Entry 8HJV (electron microscopy, 3.10 A resolution); this record covers chains M and Z of the 35 polymer chains in the assembly.

# Chain M
Protein: Reaction center protein M chain
Source organism: Roseiflexus castenholzii DSM 13941
Reference sequence: A7NQE8 (A7NQE8_ROSCS); residue numbers follow UniProt; this construct covers 335-641
Chain sequence (307 residues; each row starts with the number of its first residue):
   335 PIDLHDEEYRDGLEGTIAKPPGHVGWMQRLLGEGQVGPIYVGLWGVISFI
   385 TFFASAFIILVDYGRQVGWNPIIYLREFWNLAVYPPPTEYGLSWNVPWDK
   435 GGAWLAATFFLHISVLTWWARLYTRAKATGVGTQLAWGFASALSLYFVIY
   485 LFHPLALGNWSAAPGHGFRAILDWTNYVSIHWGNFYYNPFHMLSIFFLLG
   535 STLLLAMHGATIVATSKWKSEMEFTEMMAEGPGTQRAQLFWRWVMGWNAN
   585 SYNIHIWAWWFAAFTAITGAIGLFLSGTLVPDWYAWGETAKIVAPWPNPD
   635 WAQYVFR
Unresolved in the structure: 641
Metal / ion sites: Fe ion: H542, E557, H589 (shared with 1 residue of chain L)
Ligand contacts:
  - bacteriochlorophyll a (BCL), molecule 1: F386, L445, V449, F473, A476, L479, Y480, W508, T509, N510, V512, S513, F519, Y520, H525, S528, I529, L532, G603, G606, L607
  - bacteriochlorophyll a (BCL), molecule 2: Y520, M526, I529, F530, L533, G534, L537
  - bacteriopheophytin a (BPH), molecule 1: S382, F383, F386, S448, V449, W452, L456, L469, G472, F473, A476, A596, A600
  - bacteriopheophytin a (BPH), molecule 2: F386, L445, Y480, I483, Y484, P498, F502, I505, L506, W508, T509
  - bacteriopheophytin a (BPH), molecule 3: L533, T536, L537, M541, W575, M579
  - Menaquinone 11 (MQE; 2-methyl-3-[(2E,6E,10E,14E,18E,22E,26E,30E,34E,38E)-3,7,11,15,19,23,27,31,35,39,43-undecamethyltetratetraconta-2,6,10,1 4,18,22,26,30,34,38,42-undecaen-1-yl]naphthalene-1,4-dione), molecule 1: A390, I393, L394, Y397, F412, H500, G501, F502, I505
  - Menaquinone 11 (MQE), molecule 2: L538, M541, H542, T545, I546, T568, A571, Q572, W575, M579, W581, N582, A583, N584, S585, I588, W591

# Chain Z
Protein: Subunit Z
Source organism: Roseiflexus castenholzii DSM 13941
Chain sequence (63 residues; row label = number of the first residue in the row):
     1 MDFLILLQAEPSPWPVWSGYALCFVPLAAVILGFIIAARFTDKQATSAYL
    51 RLDPAKANEPEQG
Unresolved in the structure: 1-11, 59-63

# How chain M and chain Z interact
Residue-residue contacts - 43 pairs, chain M then chain Z:
  P523(M) - L22(Z)
  F524(M) - L22(Z)  hydrophobic
  L527(M) - P26(Z)  hydrophobic
  L527(M) - V30(Z)  hydrophobic
  F530(M) - V30(Z)  hydrophobic
  W552(M) - N58(Z)  hydrogen bond
  M562(M) - L50(Z)
  E564(M) - Y49(Z)  hydrogen bond
  E564(M) - L50(Z)
  E564(M) - R51(Z)  salt bridge
  E564(M) - L52(Z)  hydrogen bond (backbone-backbone)
  G565(M) - L52(Z)
  P566(M) - A57(Z)
  P566(M) - N58(Z)
  Q569(M) - R51(Z)
  Q569(M) - L52(Z)  hydrogen bond (side chain-backbone)
  R570(M) - N58(Z)  hydrogen bond
  Q572(M) - Y49(Z)
  Q572(M) - R51(Z)  hydrogen bond
  W581(M) - F34(Z)  hydrophobic
  W581(M) - A38(Z)  hydrophobic
  W581(M) - T41(Z)
  W581(M) - D42(Z)
  N582(M) - D42(Z)  hydrogen bond (backbone-side chain)
  N582(M) - A45(Z)
  N582(M) - T46(Z)
  A583(M) - T41(Z)
  A583(M) - A45(Z)  hydrophobic
  N584(M) - Q44(Z)
  N584(M) - A45(Z)
  N584(M) - Y49(Z)
  N587(M) - T41(Z)  hydrogen bond
  N587(M) - Q44(Z)  hydrogen bond
  W591(M) - F34(Z)  hydrophobic
  W591(M) - A37(Z)  hydrophobic
  W591(M) - A38(Z)
  W591(M) - T41(Z)
  W620(M) - S18(Z)  hydrogen bond
  W620(M) - L22(Z)  hydrophobic
  T623(M) - V16(Z)  hydrogen bond (backbone-backbone)
  K625(M) - S12(Z)  hydrogen bond (side chain-backbone)
  K625(M) - P13(Z)
  K625(M) - W14(Z)  hydrogen bond (side chain-backbone)
Other interface residues (no listed pair), chain M (24 interface residues in all): A563, W617, A624
Other interface residues (no listed pair), chain Z (25 interface residues in all): P15, G19, P54

# Overview
24 residues of chain M and 25 residues of chain Z are in contact; the contacts include 13 hydrogen bonds and 1
salt bridge. Polar contacts include E564(M)-R51(Z), W552(M)-N58(Z) and E564(M)-Y49(Z). Chain M binds 3 copies
of bacteriopheophytin a, bacteriochlorophyll a and Menaquinone 11.
Here chain M is Reaction center protein M chain and chain Z is Subunit Z, both from Roseiflexus castenholzii
DSM 13941. Entry 8HJV (Cryo-EM structure of carotenoid-depleted RC-LH complex from Roseiflexus castenholzii at
10,000 lux) was determined by electron microscopy together with 8HJU, 8J5O and 8J5P from the same study.
